PDB entry 2ANV | X-ray diffraction, 1.04 A resolution | chains A and B

Chain A (and B):
Molecule: Lysozyme
Organism: Enterobacteria phage P22
Notes: EC 3.2.1.17; chain B of this document is another copy of the same molecule, construct and numbering; everything in this record applies to it too
UniProt: P09963 (LYS_BPP22); residue numbers follow UniProt; this construct covers 1-146
Chain sequence (146 residues; row label = number of the first residue in the row):
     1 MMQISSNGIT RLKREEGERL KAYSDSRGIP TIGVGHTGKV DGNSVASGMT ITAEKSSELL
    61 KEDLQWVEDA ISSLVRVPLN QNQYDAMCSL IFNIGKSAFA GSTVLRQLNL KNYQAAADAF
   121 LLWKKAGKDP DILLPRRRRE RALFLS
Construct notes: engineered mutation Met87 (Leu in P09963)
Metal / ion sites: samarium (III) ion site 1: Glu54, Glu58; samarium (III) ion site 2: Glu62, Gln65 (shared with Gln65(B) of chain B); Mg2+ near Asp69 (its only coordinating residue here); samarium (III) ion site 3: Asp129, Asp131 (shared with Asp129(B), Asp131(B) of chain B)
UniProt features mapped onto this chain:
  - active site (Proton donor/acceptor): Glu16, Asp25

How chain A and chain B interact:
Contacting residue pairs (42):
  Ser24(A) - Lys125(B)
  Ser24(A) - Gly127(B)  hydrogen bond (backbone-backbone)
  Asp25(A) - Arg27(B)  salt bridge
  Asp25(A) - Ala126(B)
  Asp25(A) - Gly127(B)  hydrogen bond (backbone-backbone)
  Ser26(A) - Ala126(B)
  Arg27(A) - Asp25(B)  salt bridge
  Arg27(A) - Ser26(B)
  Arg27(A) - Arg27(B)
  Arg27(A) - Asn93(B)  hydrogen bond (backbone-side chain)
  Arg27(A) - Leu133(B)
  Gly28(A) - Lys125(B)
  Gly28(A) - Ala126(B)
  Gly28(A) - Leu133(B)
  Ile29(A) - Asn93(B)
  Ile29(A) - Ile94(B)
  Pro30(A) - Ile94(B)
  Pro30(A) - Ala98(B)
  Pro30(A) - Trp123(B)  hydrophobic
  Thr37(A) - Ser97(B)
  Gly38(A) - Ser97(B)
  Lys39(A) - Ser97(B)
  Ser44(A) - Ser97(B)  hydrogen bond (side chain-backbone)
  Ser44(A) - Gly101(B)
  Asn93(A) - Arg27(B)  hydrogen bond (side chain-backbone)
  Asn93(A) - Ile29(B)
  Ile94(A) - Ile29(B)
  Ser97(A) - Thr37(B)
  Ser97(A) - Gly38(B)
  Ser97(A) - Lys39(B)
  Ser97(A) - Ser44(B)  hydrogen bond (backbone-side chain)
  Gly101(A) - Ser44(B)  hydrogen bond (backbone-side chain)
  Trp123(A) - Pro30(B)  hydrophobic
  Lys125(A) - Ser24(B)
  Lys125(A) - Gly28(B)
  Ala126(A) - Asp25(B)
  Ala126(A) - Ser26(B)
  Ala126(A) - Gly28(B)
  Gly127(A) - Ser24(B)  hydrogen bond (backbone-backbone)
  Gly127(A) - Asp25(B)  hydrogen bond (backbone-backbone)
  Leu133(A) - Arg27(B)
  Leu133(A) - Gly28(B)
Other interface residues (no listed pair), chain A (23 interface residues in all): Ser47, Ala98, Ala100
Other interface residues (no listed pair), chain B (22 interface residues in all): Ala100

Summary:
Chain A and chain B form an interface of 23 and 22 residues respectively; the contacts include 9 hydrogen
bonds and 2 salt bridges. Polar contacts include Asp25(A)-Arg27(B), Arg27(A)-Asn93(B) and Ser44(A)-Ser97(B).
Curated annotation (UniProt) lists active-site residues Glu16(A) and Asp25(A) on chain A.
Chain A and chain B are both Lysozyme (Enterobacteria phage P22); the structure, crystal structure of P22
lysozyme mutant L86M, was determined by X-ray diffraction together with 2ANX from the same study.
